PDB entry 6SB2 | electron microscopy, 6.20 A resolution (low resolution: residue-level contacts below are approximate; hydrogen-bond / salt-bridge calls are withheld) | chains A and Y of the 10 polymer chains in the assembly

== Chain A ==
Protein: mTOR, Serine/threonine-protein kinase mTOR
From: Homo sapiens
Notes: EC 2.7.11.1
UniProtKB: P42345 (MTOR_HUMAN); numbering as in UniProt; present here: 60-355, 381-2549
Chain sequence (2549 residues; row label = number of the first residue in the row; note: 6 numbers in that range are skipped by the numbering (no residue carries them; nothing is unmodelled there); numbers below 1 keep their minus sign (UNK-5 is residue -5); X marks 78 residues of unknown identity (built as UNK)):
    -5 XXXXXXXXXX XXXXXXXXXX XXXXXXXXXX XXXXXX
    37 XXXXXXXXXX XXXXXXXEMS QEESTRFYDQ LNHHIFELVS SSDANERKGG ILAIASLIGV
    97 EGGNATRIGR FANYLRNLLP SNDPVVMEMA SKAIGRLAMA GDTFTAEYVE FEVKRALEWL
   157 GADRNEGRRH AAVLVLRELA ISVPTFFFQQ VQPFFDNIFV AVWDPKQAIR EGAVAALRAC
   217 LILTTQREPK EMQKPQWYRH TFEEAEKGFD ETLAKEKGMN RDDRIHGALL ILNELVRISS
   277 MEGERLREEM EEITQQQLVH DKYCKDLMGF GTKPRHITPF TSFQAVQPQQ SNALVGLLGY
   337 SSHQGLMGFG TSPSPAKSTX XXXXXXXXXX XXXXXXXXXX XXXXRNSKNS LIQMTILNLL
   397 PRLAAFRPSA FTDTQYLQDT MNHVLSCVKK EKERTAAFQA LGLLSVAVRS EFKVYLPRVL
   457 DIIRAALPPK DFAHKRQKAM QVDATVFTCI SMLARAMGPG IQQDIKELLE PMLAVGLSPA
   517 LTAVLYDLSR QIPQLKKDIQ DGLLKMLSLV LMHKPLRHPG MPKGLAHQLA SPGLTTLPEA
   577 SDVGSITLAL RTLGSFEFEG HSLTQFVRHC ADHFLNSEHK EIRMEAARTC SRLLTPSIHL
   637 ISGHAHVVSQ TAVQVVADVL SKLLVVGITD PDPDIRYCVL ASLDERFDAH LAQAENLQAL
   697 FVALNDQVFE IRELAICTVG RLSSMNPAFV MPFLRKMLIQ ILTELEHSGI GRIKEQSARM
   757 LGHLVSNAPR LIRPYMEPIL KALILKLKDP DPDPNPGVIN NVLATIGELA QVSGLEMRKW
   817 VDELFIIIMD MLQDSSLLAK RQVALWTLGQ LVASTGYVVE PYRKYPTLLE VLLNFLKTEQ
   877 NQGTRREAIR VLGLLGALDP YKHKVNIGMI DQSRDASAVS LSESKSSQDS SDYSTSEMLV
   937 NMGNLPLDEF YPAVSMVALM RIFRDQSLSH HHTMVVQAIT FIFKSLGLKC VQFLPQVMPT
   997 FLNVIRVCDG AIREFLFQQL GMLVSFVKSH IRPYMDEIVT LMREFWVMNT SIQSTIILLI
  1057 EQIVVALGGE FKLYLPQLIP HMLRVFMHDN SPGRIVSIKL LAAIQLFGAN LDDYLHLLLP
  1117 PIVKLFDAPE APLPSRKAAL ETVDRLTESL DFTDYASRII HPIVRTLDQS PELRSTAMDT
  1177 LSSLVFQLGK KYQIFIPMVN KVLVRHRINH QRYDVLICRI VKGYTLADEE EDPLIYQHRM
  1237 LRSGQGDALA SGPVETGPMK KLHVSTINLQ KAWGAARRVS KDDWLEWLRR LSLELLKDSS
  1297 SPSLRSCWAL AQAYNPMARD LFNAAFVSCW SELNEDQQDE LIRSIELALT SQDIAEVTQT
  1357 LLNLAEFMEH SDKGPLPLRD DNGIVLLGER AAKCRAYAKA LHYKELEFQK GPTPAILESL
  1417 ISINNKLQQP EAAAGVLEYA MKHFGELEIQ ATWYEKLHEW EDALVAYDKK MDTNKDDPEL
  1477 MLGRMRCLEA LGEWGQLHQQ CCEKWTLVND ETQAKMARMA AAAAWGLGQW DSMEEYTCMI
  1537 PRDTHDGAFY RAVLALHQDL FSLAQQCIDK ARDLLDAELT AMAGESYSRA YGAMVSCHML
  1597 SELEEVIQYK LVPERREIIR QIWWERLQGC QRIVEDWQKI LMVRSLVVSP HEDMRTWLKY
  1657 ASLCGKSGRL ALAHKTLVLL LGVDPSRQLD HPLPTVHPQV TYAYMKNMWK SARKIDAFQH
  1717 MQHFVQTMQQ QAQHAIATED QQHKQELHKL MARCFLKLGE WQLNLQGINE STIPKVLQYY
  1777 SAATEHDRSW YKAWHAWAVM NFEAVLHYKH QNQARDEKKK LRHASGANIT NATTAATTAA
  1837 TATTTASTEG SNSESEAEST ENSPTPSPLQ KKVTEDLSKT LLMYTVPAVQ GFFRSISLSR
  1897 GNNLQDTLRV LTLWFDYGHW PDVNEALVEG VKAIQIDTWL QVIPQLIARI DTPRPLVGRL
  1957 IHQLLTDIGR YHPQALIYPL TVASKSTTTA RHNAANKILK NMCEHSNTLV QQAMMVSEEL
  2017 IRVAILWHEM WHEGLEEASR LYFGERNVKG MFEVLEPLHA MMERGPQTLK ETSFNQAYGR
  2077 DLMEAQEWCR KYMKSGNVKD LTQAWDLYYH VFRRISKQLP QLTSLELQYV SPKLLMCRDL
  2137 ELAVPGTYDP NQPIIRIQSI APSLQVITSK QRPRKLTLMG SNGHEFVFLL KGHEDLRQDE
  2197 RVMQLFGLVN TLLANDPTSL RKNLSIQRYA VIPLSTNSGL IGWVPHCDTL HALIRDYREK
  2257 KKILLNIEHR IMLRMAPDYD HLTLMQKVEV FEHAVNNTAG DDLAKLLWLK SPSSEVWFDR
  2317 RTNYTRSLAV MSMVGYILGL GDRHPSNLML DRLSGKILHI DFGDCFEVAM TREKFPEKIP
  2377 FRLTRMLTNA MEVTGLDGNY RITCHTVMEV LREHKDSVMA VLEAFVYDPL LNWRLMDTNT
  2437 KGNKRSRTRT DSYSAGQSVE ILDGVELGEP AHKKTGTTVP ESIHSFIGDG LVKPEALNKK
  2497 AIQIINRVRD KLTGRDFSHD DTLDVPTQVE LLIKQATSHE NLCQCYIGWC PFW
Unresolved in the structure: -5 to 16, 54-59, 75-81, 157-161, 224-232, 247-257, 290-355, 381-385, 405-409, 467-477, 492-496, 550-577, 596-598, 634-643, 787-790, 904-932, 1223-1260, 1815-1866, 2437-2491
Curated features (UniProtKB/Swiss-Prot):
  - region: Val2162 to Arg2168 (G-loop), Lys2258 to Gly2296 (Interaction with MLST8), Gly2335 to Asn2343 (Catalytic loop), His2355 to Thr2380 (Activation loop)
  - binding site (1D-myo-inositol hexakisphosphate): Lys1662, Lys1702, Arg1749
  - binding site (ATP): Ser2165, Gln2167, Leu2185, Lys2187, Glu2190, Tyr2225, Gly2238, Trp2239, Val2240, Thr2245, Met2345, Ile2356
  - binding site (Mg(2+)): Asn2343, Asp2357
  - modified residue: Ser567 (Phosphoserine), Thr1162 (Phosphothreonine), Lys1218 (N6-acetyllysine), Ser1261 (Phosphoserine), Ser2159 (Phosphoserine), Thr2164 (Phosphothreonine), Thr2173 (Phosphothreonine), Thr2446 (Phosphothreonine), Ser2448 (Phosphoserine), Ser2478 (Phosphoserine), Ser2481 (Phosphoserine)
  - cross-link: Lys2066 (Glycyl lysine isopeptide (Lys-Gly) (interchain with G-Cter in ubiquitin))

== Chain Y ==
Protein: Regulatory-associated protein of mTOR
From: Homo sapiens
UniProtKB: Q8N122 (RPTOR_HUMAN); numbering as in UniProt (aligned over 1-1335)
Chain sequence (1335 residues; numbered 1 to 1335; the number before each row is that of its first residue):
     1 MESEMLQSPL LGLGEEDEAD LTDWNLPLAF MKKRHCEKIE GSKSLAQSWR MKDRMKTVSV
    61 ALVLCLNVGV DPPDVVKTTP CARLECWIDP LSMGPQKALE TIGANLQKQY ENWQPRARYK
   121 QSLDPTVDEV KKLCTSLRRN AKEERVLFHY NGHGVPRPTV NGEVWVFNKN YTQYIPLSIY
   181 DLQTWMGSPS IFVYDCSNAG LIVKSFKQFA LQREQELEVA AINPNHPLAQ MPLPPSMKNC
   241 IQLAACEATE LLPMIPDLPA DLFTSCLTTP IKIALRWFCM QKCVSLVPGV TLDLIEKIPG
   301 RLNDRRTPLG ELNWIFTAIT DTIAWNVLPR DLFQKLFRQD LLVASLFRNF LLAERIMRSY
   361 NCTPVSSPRL PPTYMHAMWQ AWDLAVDICL SQLPTIIEEG TAFRHSPFFA EQLTAFQVWL
   421 TMGVENRNPP EQLPIVLQVL LSQVHRLRAL DLLGRFLDLG PWAVSLALSV GIFPYVLKLL
   481 QSSARELRPL LVFIWAKILA VDSSCQADLV KDNGHKYFLS VLADPYMPAE HRTMTAFILA
   541 VIVNSYHTGQ EACLQGNLIA ICLEQLNDPH PLLRQWVAIC LGRIWQNFDS ARWCGVRDSA
   601 HEKLYSLLSD PIPEVRCAAV FALGTFVGNS AERTDHSTTI DHNVAMMLAQ LVSDGSPMVR
   661 KELVVALSHL VVQYESNFCT VALQFIEEEK NYALPSPATT EGGSLTPVRD SPCTPRLRSV
   721 SSYGNIRAVA TARSLNKSLQ NLSLTEESGG AVAFSPGNLS TSSSASSTLG SPENEEHILS
   781 FETIDKMRRA SSYSSLNSLI GVSFNSVYTQ IWRVLLHLAA DPYPEVSDVA MKVLNSIAYK
   841 ATVNARPQRV LDTSSLTQSA PASPTNKGVH IHQAGGSPPA SSTSSSSLTN DVAKQPVSRD
   901 LPSGRPGTTG PAGAQYTPHS HQFPRTRKMF DKGPEQTADD ADDAAGHKSF ISATVQTGFC
   961 DWSARYFAQP VMKIPEEHDL ESQIRKEREW RFLRNSRVRR QAQQVIQKGI TRLDDQIFLN
  1021 RNPGVPSVVK FHPFTPCIAV ADKDSICFWD WEKGEKLDYF HNGNPRYTRV TAMEYLNGQD
  1081 CSLLLTATDD GAIRVWKNFA DLEKNPEMVT AWQGLSDMLP TTRGAGMVVD WEQETGLLMS
  1141 SGDVRIVRIW DTDREMKVQD IPTGADSCVT SLSCDSHRSL IVAGLGDGSI RVYDRRMALS
  1201 ECRVMTYREH TAWVVKASLQ KRPDGHIVSV SVNGDVRIFD PRMPESVNVL QIVKGLTALD
  1261 IHPQADLIAC GSVNQFTAIY NSSGELINNI KYYDGFMGQR VGAISCLAFH PHWPHLAVGS
  1321 NDYYISVYSV EKRVR
Unresolved in the structure: 1-17, 220-235, 687-805, 841-949, 1117-1124, 1293-1302, 1332-1335
Curated features (UniProtKB/Swiss-Prot):
  - modified residue: Ser44 (Phosphoserine), Ser122 (Phosphoserine), Ser696 (Phosphoserine), Thr706 (Phosphothreonine), Ser719 (Phosphoserine), Ser721 (Phosphoserine), Ser722 (Phosphoserine), Ser738 (Phosphoserine), Ser791 (Phosphoserine), Ser792 (Phosphoserine), Ser836 (Phosphoserine), Ser855 (Phosphoserine), Ser859 (Phosphoserine), Ser863 (Phosphoserine), Thr865 (Phosphothreonine), Ser877 (Phosphoserine), Ser982 (Phosphoserine), Lys1097 (N6-acetyllysine)
  - glycosylation: Thr700 (O-linked (GlcNAc) threonine)
  - cross-link (Glycyl lysine isopeptide (Lys-Gly)): Lys932 (interchain with G-Cter in ubiquitin), Lys948 (interchain with G-Cter in ubiquitin)

== How chain A and chain Y interact ==
Contacting residue pairs - 9 pairs, chain A then chain Y:
  Ser645(A) - Asp979(Y)
  Ala688(A) - Val418(Y)
  Ala724(A) - Glu411(Y)
  Ala724(A) - Gln412(Y)
  Ala724(A) - Ala415(Y)
  Pro728(A) - Gln380(Y)
  Pro728(A) - Ala381(Y)
  Pro774(A) - Ser285(Y)
  Pro774(A) - Leu286(Y)
Other interface residues (no listed pair), chain A (11 interface residues in all): Gln646, Thr647, Ala648, Pro723, Pro770, Tyr771
Other interface residues (no listed pair), chain Y (13 interface residues in all): Leu384, Ile974, Glu981, Ser982

== Overview ==
Chain A and chain Y form an interface of 11 and 13 residues respectively. UniProt lists 3 residues binding
1D-myo-inositol hexakisphosphate, 12 ATP-binding residues and Mg2+-binding residues Asn2343(A) and Asp2357(A)
on chain A.
Chain A is mTOR, Serine/threonine-protein kinase mTOR and chain Y is Regulatory-associated protein of mTOR,
both from Homo sapiens; the structure, cryo-EM structure of mTORC1 bound to active RagA/C GTPases, was
determined by electron microscopy together with 6S6D from the same study.
